PDB entry 6GIC | X-ray diffraction, 2.30 A resolution | chains A and B

Chain A (and B):
Protein: Glutathione transferase Omega 2S
Source organism: Trametes versicolor
Notes: chain B of this document is another copy of the same molecule, construct and numbering; everything in this record applies to it too
Sequence (245 residues; row label = number of the first residue in the row):
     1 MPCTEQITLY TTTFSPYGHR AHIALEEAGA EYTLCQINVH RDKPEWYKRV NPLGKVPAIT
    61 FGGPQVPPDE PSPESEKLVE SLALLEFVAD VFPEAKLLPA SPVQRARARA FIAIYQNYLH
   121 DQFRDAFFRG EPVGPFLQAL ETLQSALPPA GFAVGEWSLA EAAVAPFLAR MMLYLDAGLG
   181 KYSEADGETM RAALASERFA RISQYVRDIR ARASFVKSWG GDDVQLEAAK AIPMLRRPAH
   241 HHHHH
Disordered / not traced: 1-2, 38-42, 237-245 (chain B: 1-2, 240-245)
Bound ions: Mg2+: Asp69 (shared with Asp125(B), Glu131(B) of chain B)
Small-molecule neighbours: cis-oxyresveratrol (EZH): Leu82, Glu86, Arg109, Ile112, Ala113, Gln116, Asn117
Reported in the primary citation:
  - binding site for trans-oxyresveratrol: Asp121, Phe123, Phe128, Phe167, Tyr174
  - binding site for cis-oxyresveratrol: Glu86, Asn117

Chain A / chain B interface:
Pairs across the interface (42; chain A residue first):
  Lys55(A) with Tyr118(B), hydrogen bond
  Phe61(A) with Val103(B), hydrophobic
  Glu76(A) with Val103(B); Arg107(B), salt bridge
  Lys77(A) with Arg107(B), hydrogen bond (backbone-side chain)
  Leu78(A) with Val103(B); Ala106(B), hydrophobic; Arg107(B)
  Val79(A) with Ala110(B)
  Glu80(A) with Ala110(B); Ala113(B); Asn117(B), hydrogen bond
  Ala83(A) with Ala106(B); Arg109(B); Ala110(B)
  Glu86(A) with Arg109(B), salt bridge
  Phe87(A) with Pro102(B); Val103(B); Ala106(B), hydrophobic
  Asp90(A) with Arg105(B), salt bridge; Arg109(B), salt bridge
  Val91(A) with Pro102(B), hydrophobic
  Pro102(A) with Phe87(B); Asp90(B); Val91(B), hydrophobic
  Val103(A) with Phe61(B), hydrophobic; Glu76(B); Phe87(B), hydrophobic
  Arg105(A) with Asp90(B), salt bridge
  Ala106(A) with Leu78(B), hydrophobic; Ala83(B)
  Arg107(A) with Glu76(B), salt bridge; Lys77(B), hydrogen bond (side chain-backbone); Leu78(B)
  Arg109(A) with Ala83(B); Glu86(B), salt bridge; Asp90(B), salt bridge; Arg109(B)
  Ala110(A) with Val79(B); Glu80(B); Ala83(B)
  Tyr118(A) with Lys55(B), hydrogen bond
Also at the interface, not in a pair above, chain A (23 interface residues in all): Ala113, Ile114, Asn117
Also at the interface, not in a pair above, chain B (23 interface residues in all): Ile114

In short:
Chain A and chain B each contribute 23 residues to their interface; the contacts include 5 hydrogen bonds and
8 salt bridges. Polar contacts include Glu76(A)-Arg107(B), Glu86(A)-Arg109(B) and Asp90(A)-Arg105(B). From the
paper: a binding site for trans-oxyresveratrol at Asp121(A), Phe123(A) and Phe128(A) among others; a binding
site for cis-oxyresveratrol at Glu86(A) and Asn117(A).
Both chains are Glutathione transferase Omega 2S (Trametes versicolor). Entry 6GIC (Crystal structure of
glutathione transferase Omega 2S from Trametes versicolor in complex with oxyresveratrol) was determined by
X-ray diffraction together with 6GIB from the same study.
